Entry 1OHD (X-ray diffraction, 2.60 A resolution); this record covers chain A.

== Chain A ==
Protein: CDC14B2 phosphatase
Organism: Homo sapiens
Notes: fragment: core domain, residues 39-386
UniProt: O60729 (O60729); residue numbers follow UniProt; this construct covers 39-386
Amino-acid sequence (348 residues; row label = number of the first residue in the row):
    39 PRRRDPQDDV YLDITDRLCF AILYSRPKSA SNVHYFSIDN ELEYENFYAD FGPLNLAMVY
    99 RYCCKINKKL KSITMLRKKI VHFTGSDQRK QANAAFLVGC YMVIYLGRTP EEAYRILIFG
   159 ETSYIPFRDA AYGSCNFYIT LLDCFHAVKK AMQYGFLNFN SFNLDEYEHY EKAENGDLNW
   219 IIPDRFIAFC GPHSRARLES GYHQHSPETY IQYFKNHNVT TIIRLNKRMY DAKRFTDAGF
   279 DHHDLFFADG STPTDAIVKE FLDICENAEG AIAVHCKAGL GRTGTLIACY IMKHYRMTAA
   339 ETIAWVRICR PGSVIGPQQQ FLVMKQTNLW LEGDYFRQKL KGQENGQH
Disordered / not traced: 39-41, 380-386
Small-molecule neighbours: tungstate(VI)ion (WO4): Asp287, Cys314, Lys315, Ala316, Gly317, Leu318, Gly319, Arg320, Thr321
From the paper describing this entry:
  - specificity-determining residues: Gly288 (proposed by the authors, not directly observed)
  - mutagenesis - F85A (11-fold), E206A (2-fold), E209A (2-fold), D215A (2-fold): decreased catalytic activity

== Overview ==
Ligands of chain A: tungstate(VI)ion. From the paper: F85A, E206A and E209A, among others, reduce catalytic
activity; the specificity determinant Gly288.
Chain A is CDC14B2 phosphatase (Homo sapiens); the structure, structure of cdc14 in complex with tungstate,
was determined by X-ray diffraction, deposited together with 1OHC and 1OHE.
